Entry 8Z7N (electron microscopy, 3.58 A resolution); this record covers chains G and H of the 9 polymer chains in the assembly.

Chain G:
Name: Envelope glycoprotein gp160
Source organism: Human immunodeficiency virus 1
UniProtKB: A1EAH4 (A1EAH4_9HIV1); the construct has insertions or renumbered stretches relative to UniProt, so the offset changes along the chain: 36-315 = UniProt 29-308; 317-341 = UniProt 309-333; 344-365 = UniProt 334-355; 367-409 = UniProt 356-398; 2 more segments
Amino-acid sequence (518 residues; each row starts with the number of its first residue; note: 7 numbers in that range are skipped by the numbering (no residue carries them; nothing is unmodelled there); a row labelled like 475A-475F holds insertion residues (475A, then the next letters in order)):
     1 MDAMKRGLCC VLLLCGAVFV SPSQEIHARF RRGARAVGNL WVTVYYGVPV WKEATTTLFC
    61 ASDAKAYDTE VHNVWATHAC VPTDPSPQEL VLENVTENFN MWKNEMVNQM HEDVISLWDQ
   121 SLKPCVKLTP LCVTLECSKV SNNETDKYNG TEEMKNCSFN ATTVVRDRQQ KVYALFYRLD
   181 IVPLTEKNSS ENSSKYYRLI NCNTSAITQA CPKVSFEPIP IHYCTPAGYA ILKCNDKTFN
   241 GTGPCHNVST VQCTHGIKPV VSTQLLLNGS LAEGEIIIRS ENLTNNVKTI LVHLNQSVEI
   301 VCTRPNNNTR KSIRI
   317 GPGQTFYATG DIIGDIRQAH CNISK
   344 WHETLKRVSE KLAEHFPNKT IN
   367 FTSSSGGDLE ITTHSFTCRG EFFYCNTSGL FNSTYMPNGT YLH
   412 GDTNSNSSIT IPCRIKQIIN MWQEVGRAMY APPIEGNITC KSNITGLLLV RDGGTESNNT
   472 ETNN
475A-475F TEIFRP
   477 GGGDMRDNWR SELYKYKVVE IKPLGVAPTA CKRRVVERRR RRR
Not modelled in the structure: 1-37, 138-198, 317-330, 412-417, 475A-475F, 512-519
Disulfides: Cys60-Cys80, Cys125-Cys211, Cys132-Cys202, Cys224-Cys253, Cys234-Cys245, Cys302-Cys337, Cys384-Cys451, Cys391-Cys424
Glycans and other covalent adducts: N-acetylglucosamine (NAG) linked to Asn94, Asn361
Sequence notes: initiating methionine (1); expression tag (2-35, 515-519); engineered mutation Cys507 (Ala499 in A1EAH4)

Chain H:
Name: Envelope glycoprotein gp160
Source organism: Human immunodeficiency virus 1
UniProtKB: A1EAH4 (A1EAH4_9HIV1); residues 519-671 here correspond to UniProt positions 510-662 (UniProt number = residue number - 9)
Amino-acid sequence (164 residues; row label = number of the first residue in the row):
   519 AVGIGAVFLG FLGVAGSTMG AASMTLTVQA RQLLSGIVQQ QSNLLRAPEA QQHLLQLTVW
   579 GIKQLQTRVL AIERYLKDQQ LLGIWGCSGK LICCTAVPWN SSWSNKSQKE IWDNMTWMQW
   639 DKEISNYTNT IYKLLEDSQN QQESNEKDLL ALDGGGGGHH HHHH
Not modelled in the structure: 519-522, 556-569, 672-682
Disulfides: Cys605-Cys611
Glycans and other covalent adducts: N-acetylglucosamine (NAG) linked to Asn618, Asn623, Asn632, Asn644
Sequence notes: engineered mutation Pro566 (Ile557 in A1EAH4), Cys612 (Thr603 in A1EAH4); expression tag (672-682)
Residues lining bound ligands: N-acetylglucosamine (NAG; 2-acetamido-2-deoxy-beta-D-glucopyranose): Gly534, Ser535, Thr536

Chain G / chain H interface:
Cross-chain cystine bridges: Cys507(G)-Cys612(H)
Residue-residue contacts - 59 pairs, chain G then chain H:
  Leu40(G) with Trp617(H); Lys624(H); Gln626(H)
  Trp41(G) with Val615(H)
  Val42(G) with Cys612(H); Thr613(H), hydrogen bond (backbone-backbone)
  Thr43(G) with Cys611(H), hydrogen bond (side chain-backbone)
  Val44(G) with Ile610(H); Cys611(H), hydrogen bond (backbone-backbone)
  Tyr45(G) with Leu609(H); Ile610(H), hydrophobic; Trp635(H)
  Tyr46(G) with Leu527(H); Phe529(H), hydrophobic; Leu530(H); Tyr593(H); Leu609(H), hydrogen bond (backbone-backbone)
  Gly47(G) with Gly528(H); Phe529(H), hydrogen bond (backbone-backbone); Leu530(H), hydrogen bond (backbone-backbone); Gly531(H)
  Val48(G) with Leu530(H); Trp635(H)
  Pro49(G) with Gly523(H); Gly528(H); Gly531(H)
  Val50(G) with Trp635(H), hydrophobic
  Trp51(G) with Gly523(H); Ala524(H), hydrophobic; Met636(H)
  Lys52(G) with Lys640(H); Ser643(H)
  Glu53(G) with Lys640(H), salt bridge
  Phe59(G) with Lys581(H)
  Thr83(G) with Trp578(H)
  Leu90(G) with Ala524(H)
  Glu93(G) with Ala533(H)
  Asn94(G) with Thr634(H)
  Val95(G) with Gly534(H)
  Thr96(G) with Gln637(H), hydrogen bond
  Glu97(G) with Met636(H); Lys640(H), salt bridge
  Thr250(G) with Ala524(H)
  Ile497(G) with Arg592(H), hydrogen bond (backbone-side chain)
  Pro499(G) with Leu527(H), hydrophobic; Arg592(H)
  Leu500(G) with Leu600(H), hydrophobic
  Val502(G) with Trp635(H); Trp638(H), hydrogen bond (backbone-side chain)
  Ala503(G) with Trp635(H), hydrophobic
  Pro504(G) with Gln626(H); Ile629(H), hydrophobic; Trp630(H)
  Thr505(G) with Cys612(H)
  Cys507(G) with Cys612(H), disulfide; Thr613(H)
  Lys508(G) with Thr613(H)
  Arg509(G) with Cys612(H); Thr613(H)
Other interface residues (no listed pair), chain G (45 interface residues in all): Val81, Asp84, Pro85, Leu92, Ala227, Gly228, Tyr229, Ala230, Lys493, Val495, Lys498, Val511
Other interface residues (no listed pair), chain H (41 interface residues in all): Val525, Val532, Ser535, Ala540, Ser541, Thr585, Ala614, Thr646, Asn663

Summary:
45 residues of chain G and 41 residues of chain H are in contact, with 1 disulfide bond, 9 hydrogen bonds and
2 salt bridges. Polar pairs include Glu53(G)-Lys640(H), Glu97(G)-Lys640(H) and Thr43(G)-Cys611(H). Ligands of
chain H: N-acetylglucosamine. N-acetylglucosamine is covalently linked to Asn94(G) and Asn361(G).
Chain G is Envelope glycoprotein gp160 and chain H is Envelope glycoprotein gp160, both from Human
immunodeficiency virus 1; the structure, Structure of HIV-1 CH119 SOSIP.664 trimer in complex with CD4
molecules, was determined by electron microscopy.
